Entry 4GJD (X-ray diffraction, 2.65 A resolution); this record covers chain A.

Chain A:
Name: Renin
Source organism: Homo sapiens
Notes: EC 3.4.23.15
Reference sequence: P00797 (RENI_HUMAN); the construct lacks a stretch of the UniProt sequence and is renumbered around it, so the offset changes along the chain: -5 to 47 = UniProt 67-119; 48-97 = UniProt 122-171; 99-158 = UniProt 172-231; 161-242 = UniProt 238-319; 2 more segments
Chain sequence (340 residues; row label = number of the first residue in the row; note: 4 numbers in that range are skipped by the numbering (no residue carries them; nothing is unmodelled there); a row labelled like 47A-47B holds insertion residues (47A, then the next letters in order); numbers below 1 keep their minus sign (Leu-5 is residue -5)):
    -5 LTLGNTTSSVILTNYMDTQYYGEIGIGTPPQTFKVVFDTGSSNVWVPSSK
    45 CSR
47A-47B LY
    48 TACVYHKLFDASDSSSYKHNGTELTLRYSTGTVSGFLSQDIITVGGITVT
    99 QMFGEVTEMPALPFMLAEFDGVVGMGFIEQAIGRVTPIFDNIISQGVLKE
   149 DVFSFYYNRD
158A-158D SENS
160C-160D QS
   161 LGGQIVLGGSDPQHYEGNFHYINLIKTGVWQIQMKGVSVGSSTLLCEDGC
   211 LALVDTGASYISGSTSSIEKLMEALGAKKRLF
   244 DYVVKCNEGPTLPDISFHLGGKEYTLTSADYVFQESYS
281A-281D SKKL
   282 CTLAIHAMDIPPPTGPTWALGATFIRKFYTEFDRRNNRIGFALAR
Not modelled in the structure: -5, 158A-158D
Cystine bridges: Cys45-Cys50, Cys206-Cys210, Cys249-Cys282
Covalently attached groups: N-acetylglucosamine (NAG) linked to Asn67
Residues lining bound ligands: 0N0 ((3S,5R)-N-{[9-(4-methoxybutyl)-9H-xanthen-9-yl]methyl}-5-{[(4-methylphenyl)sulfonyl]amino}piperidine-3-carboxamide): Thr12, Gln13, Tyr14, Val30, Asp32, Gly34, Ser35, Arg74, Tyr75, Ser76, Thr77, Pro111, Phe112, Leu114, Ala115, Phe117, Val120, Tyr155, Leu213, Asp215, Thr216, Gly217, Ala218, Ser219, Asp290, Ile291, Pro292, Ala303
UniProt features mapped onto this chain:
  - active site: Asp32, Asp215
  - glycosylation (N-linked (GlcNAc...) asparagine): Asn-1, Asn67

In short:
Ligands of chain A: compound 0N0. Covalently linked N-acetylglucosamine: at Asn67. Curated annotation
(UniProt) lists active-site residues Asp32 and Asp215.
Chain A is Renin (Homo sapiens); the structure, Crystal structure of renin in complex with NVP-BGQ311
(compound 12), was determined by X-ray diffraction together with 4GJ8, 4GJ9, 4GJA, 4GJB and 4GJC from the same
study.
